PDB entry 5A25 | X-ray diffraction, 1.90 A resolution | chain A

[Chain A]
Protein: Carbonic anhydrase 2
Source organism: Bos taurus
Notes: EC 4.2.1.1
Reference sequence: P00921 (CAH2_BOVIN); residues 1-260 here = UniProt positions 1-260
Chain sequence (260 residues; row label = number of the first residue in the row):
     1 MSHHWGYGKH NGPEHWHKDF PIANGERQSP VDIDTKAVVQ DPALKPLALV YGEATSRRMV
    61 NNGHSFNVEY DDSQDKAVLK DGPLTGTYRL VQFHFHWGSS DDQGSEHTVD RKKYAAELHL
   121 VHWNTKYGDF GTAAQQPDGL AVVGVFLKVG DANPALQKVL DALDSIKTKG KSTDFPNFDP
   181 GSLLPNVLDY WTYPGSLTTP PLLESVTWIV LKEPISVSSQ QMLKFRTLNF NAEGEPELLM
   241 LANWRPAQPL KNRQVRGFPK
Not modelled in the structure: 1-2
Bound ions: Na+ site 1: Glu-69 (shared with 1 residue of chain B); Zn2+: His-94, His-96, His-119; Na+ site 2: Ser-172 (together with glycerol)
UniProt features mapped onto this chain:
  - active site: His-64 (Proton donor/acceptor)
  - binding site (Zn(2+)): His-94, His-96, His-119
  - binding site (substrate): Thr-198, Thr-199
  - site (Fine-tunes the proton-transfer properties of H-64): Tyr-7, Asn-62, Asn-67
  - modified residue: Ser-2 (N-acetylserine), Ser-165 (Phosphoserine), Ser-172 (Phosphoserine)
  - natural variant: Arg-57 (R57Q: In one of the major forms)
Reported in the primary citation:
  - catalytic residues: His-64 (citing earlier work)
  - mutagenesis - G8D/K36D/V50D/N62D/Q136E/L238E: decreased catalytic activity on CO2 hydration
  - mutagenesis - G8D/K36D/V50D/N62D/Q136E/L238E: decreased catalytic activity on esterase

[Summary]
His-94, His-96 and His-119 coordinate Zn2+. UniProt lists active-site residue His-64, 3 Zn2+-binding residues
and substrate-binding residues Thr-198 and Thr-199. From the paper: the catalytic residue His-64;
G8D/K36D/V50D/N62D/Q136E/L238E reduce catalytic activity on CO2 hydration.
Chain A is Carbonic anhydrase 2 (Bos taurus); the structure, Rational engineering of a mesophilic carbonic
anhydrase to an extreme halotolerant biocatalyst, was determined by X-ray diffraction together with 4CNR,
4CNV, 4CNW and 4CNX from the same study.
